4BTS - chains CA and CD of the 143 polymer chains in the assembly; structure by X-ray diffraction, 3.70 A resolution.

# Chain CA
Molecule: 18S ribosomal RNA
From: Tetrahymena thermophila
Sequence (1753 nucleotides; row label = number of the first residue in the row):
     1 AACCUGGUUG AUCCUGCCAG UUACAUAUGC UUGUCUUAAA UAUUAACCCA UGCAUGUGCC
    61 AGUUCAGUAU UGAACAGCGA AACUGCGAAU GGCUCAUUAA AACAGUUAUA GUUUAUUUGA
   121 UAAUUAAAGA UUACAUGGAU AACCGAGCUA AUUGUUGGGC UAAUACAUGC UUAAAAUUCC
   181 GUGUCCUGCG ACCGGAACGU AUUUAUUAGA UAUUAGACCA AUCGCAGCAA UGUGAUUGAG
   241 AUGAAUCAAA GUAACUGAUC GGAUCGAGGU UUACCUCGAU AAAUCAUCUA AGUUUCUGCC
   301 CUAUCAGCUC UCGAUGGUAG UGUAUUGGAC UACCAUGGCA GUCACGGGUA ACGGAGAAUU
   361 AGGGUUCGAU UCCGGAGAAG GAGCCUGAGA AACGGCUACU ACAACUACGG UUCGGCAGCA
   421 GGGAAGAAAA UUGGCCAAUC CUAAUUCAGG GAGCCAGUGA CAAGAAAUAG CAAGCUGGGA
   481 AACUUACGUU UCUACGGCAU UGAAAUGAGA ACAGUGUAAA UCUCUUAGCG AGGAACAAUU
   541 GGAGGGCAAG UCAUGGUGCC AGCAGCCGCG GUAAUUCCAG CUCCAAUAGC GUAUAUUAAA
   601 GUUGUUGCAG UUAAAAAGCU CGUAGUUGAA CUUCUGUUCA GGUUCAUUUC GAUUCGUCGU
   661 GUGAAACUGG ACAUACGUUU GCAAACUAAA AUCGGCCUUC ACUGGUUCGA CUUAGGGAGU
   721 AAACAUUUUA CUGUGAAAAA AUUAGAGUGU UCCAGGCAGG UUUUAGCCCG AAUACAUUAG
   781 CAUGGAAUAA UGGAAUAGGA CUAAGUCCAU UUUAUUGGUU CUUGGAUUUG GUAAUGAUUA
   841 AUAGGGACAG UUGGGGGCAU UAGUAUUUAA UAGUCAGAGG UGAAAUUCUU GGAUUUAUUA
   901 AGGACUAACU AAUGCGAAAG CAUUUGCCAA AGAUGUUUUC AUUAAUCAAG AACGAAAGUU
   961 AGGGGAUCAA AGACGAUCAG AUACCGUCGU AGUCUUAACU AUAAACUAUA CCGACUCGGG
  1021 AUCGGCUGGA AUAAAUGUCC AGUCGGCACC GUAUGAGAAA UCAAAGUCUU UGGGUUCUGG
  1081 GGGAAGUAUG GUACGCAAGU CUGAAACUUA AAGGAAUUGA CGGAACAGCA CACCAGAAGU
  1141 GGAACCUGCG GCUUAAUUUG ACUCAACACG GGGAAACUCA CGAGCGCAAG ACAGAGAAGG
  1201 GAUUGACAGA UUGAGAGCUC UUUCUUGAUU CUUUGGGUGG UGGUGCAUGG CCGUUCUUAG
  1261 UUGGUGGAGU GAUUUGUCUG GUUAAUUCCG UUAACGAACG AGACCUUAAC CUGCUAACUA
  1321 GUCUGCUUGU AAAUAACAGG UUGUACUUCU UAGAGGGACU AUUGUGCAAU AAGCCAAUGG
  1381 AAGUUUAAGG CAAUAACAGG UCUGUGAUGC CCCUAGACGU GCUCGGCCGC ACGCGCGUUA
  1441 CAAUGACUGG CGCAAAAAGU AUUUCCUGUC CUGGGAAGGU ACGGGUAAUC UUAUUAAUAC
  1501 CAGUCGUGUU AGGGAUAGUU CUUUGGAAUU GUGGAUCUUG AACGAGGAAU UUCUAGUAAG
  1561 UGCAAGUCAU CAGCUUGCGU UGAUUAUGUC CCUGCCGUUU GUACACACCG CCCGUCGCUU
  1621 GUAGUAACGA AUGGUCUGGU GAACCUUCUG GACUGCGACA GCAAUGUUGC GGAAAAAUAA
  1681 GUAAACCCUA CCAUUUGGAA CAACAAGAAG UCGUAACAAG GUAUCUGUAG GUGAACCUGC
  1741 AGAUGGAUCA UUA
Not modelled in the structure: 683-718
Bound ions: Mg2+ site 1 near A81 (its only coordinating residue here); Mg2+ site 2 near G353 (its only coordinating residue here); Mg2+ site 3 near C608 (its only coordinating residue here); Mg2+ site 4 near A613 (its only coordinating residue here); Mg2+ site 5: A629, A630; Mg2+ site 6 near G986 (its only coordinating residue here); Mg2+ site 7 near U1052 (its only coordinating residue here); Mg2+ site 8: G1419, U1420; Mg2+ site 9 near C1428 (its only coordinating residue here)

# Chain CD
Molecule: 40S ribosomal protein RPS9E
From: Tetrahymena thermophila
UniProtKB: E6PBS7 (E6PBS7_TETTH); numbering as in UniProt (aligned over 1-181)
Sequence (181 residues; row label = number of the first residue in the row):
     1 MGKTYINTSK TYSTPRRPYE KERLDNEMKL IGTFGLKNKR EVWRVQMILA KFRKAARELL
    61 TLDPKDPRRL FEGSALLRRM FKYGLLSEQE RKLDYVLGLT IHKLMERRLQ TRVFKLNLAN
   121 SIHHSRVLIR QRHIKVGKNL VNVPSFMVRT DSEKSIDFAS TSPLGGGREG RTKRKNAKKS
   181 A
Not modelled in the structure: 1

# Chain CA / chain CD interface
Residue-residue contacts (129; chain CA residue first):
  A1(CA) - Glu20(CD)  hydrogen bond to the base
  A1(CA) - Lys54(CD)  salt bridge to the phosphate
  C3(CA) - Arg16(CD)  base contact
  C3(CA) - Arg17(CD)  base contact
  C4(CA) - Arg17(CD)  hydrogen bond to the sugar
  U21(CA) - Arg16(CD)  hydrogen bond to the sugar
  U21(CA) - Pro18(CD)  sugar contact
  U22(CA) - Pro15(CD)  sugar contact
  U22(CA) - Arg16(CD)  hydrogen bond to the sugar
  U22(CA) - Pro18(CD)  phosphate contact
  A23(CA) - Thr14(CD)  hydrogen bond to the phosphate
  C24(CA) - Lys10(CD)  phosphate contact
  A38(CA) - Thr4(CD)  phosphate contact
  A39(CA) - Gly2(CD)  phosphate contact
  A40(CA) - Gly2(CD)  hydrogen bond to the phosphate
  G92(CA) - Lys3(CD)  salt bridge to the phosphate
  U360(CA) - Arg16(CD)  salt bridge to the phosphate
  U371(CA) - Lys3(CD)  phosphate contact
  U371(CA) - Thr4(CD)  base contact
  U371(CA) - Tyr5(CD)  hydrogen bond to the sugar
  C372(CA) - Tyr5(CD)  sugar contact
  G453(CA) - Lys3(CD)  salt bridge to the phosphate
  A463(CA) - Ser9(CD)  hydrogen bond to the sugar
  A463(CA) - Lys10(CD)  phosphate contact
  G464(CA) - Ser9(CD)  sugar contact
  G464(CA) - Lys10(CD)  phosphate contact
  G464(CA) - Thr11(CD)  hydrogen bond to the phosphate
  A465(CA) - Thr11(CD)  hydrogen bond to the phosphate
  A465(CA) - Arg44(CD)  salt bridge to the phosphate
  A465(CA) - Val143(CD)  sugar contact
  A465(CA) - Ser145(CD)  phosphate contact
  A466(CA) - Arg40(CD)  hydrogen bond to the base
  A466(CA) - Glu41(CD)  phosphate contact
  A466(CA) - Arg44(CD)  salt bridge to the phosphate
  A466(CA) - Arg130(CD)  hydrogen bond to the sugar
  A466(CA) - Val143(CD)  phosphate contact
  A466(CA) - Pro144(CD)  sugar contact
  A466(CA) - Ser145(CD)  hydrogen bond to the phosphate
  A467(CA) - Arg126(CD)  salt bridge to the phosphate
  A467(CA) - Pro144(CD)  phosphate contact
  U468(CA) - Lys37(CD)  hydrogen bond to the base
  G470(CA) - His123(CD)  sugar contact
  G470(CA) - His124(CD)  hydrogen bond to the sugar
  G470(CA) - Val127(CD)  sugar contact
  C471(CA) - Asn120(CD)  hydrogen bond to the phosphate
  C471(CA) - Ser121(CD)  hydrogen bond to the phosphate
  C471(CA) - His123(CD)  phosphate contact
  C471(CA) - His124(CD)  sugar contact
  A503(CA) - Asn176(CD)  sugar contact
  A504(CA) - Thr172(CD)  base contact
  A504(CA) - Lys173(CD)  sugar contact
  A504(CA) - Asn176(CD)  phosphate contact
  A505(CA) - Gln131(CD)  sugar contact
  A505(CA) - His133(CD)  hydrogen bond to the phosphate
  A505(CA) - Pro163(CD)  phosphate contact
  A505(CA) - Glu169(CD)  phosphate contact
  A505(CA) - Gly170(CD)  hydrogen bond to the phosphate
  A505(CA) - Thr172(CD)  hydrogen bond to the base
  A505(CA) - Lys173(CD)  hydrogen bond to the phosphate
  U506(CA) - Gln131(CD)  hydrogen bond to the sugar
  U506(CA) - His133(CD)  salt bridge to the phosphate
  U506(CA) - Pro163(CD)  phosphate contact
  U506(CA) - Gly170(CD)  phosphate contact
  U506(CA) - Arg171(CD)  hydrogen bond to the base
  G507(CA) - Arg132(CD)  salt bridge to the phosphate
  G507(CA) - Arg171(CD)  hydrogen bond to the base
  U525(CA) - Arg132(CD)  salt bridge to the phosphate
  A527(CA) - Arg168(CD)  hydrogen bond to the phosphate
  G528(CA) - Arg168(CD)  salt bridge to the phosphate
  G528(CA) - Arg174(CD)  salt bridge to the phosphate
  C529(CA) - Arg174(CD)  salt bridge to the phosphate
  G530(CA) - Arg171(CD)  hydrogen bond to the phosphate
  A531(CA) - Arg171(CD)  salt bridge to the phosphate
  A531(CA) - Lys175(CD)  salt bridge to the phosphate
  C536(CA) - Arg171(CD)  base contact
  C547(CA) - Tyr19(CD)  sugar contact
  A548(CA) - Tyr19(CD)  stacking on the base
  A548(CA) - Leu24(CD)  sugar contact
  A585(CA) - Tyr19(CD)  sugar contact
  A586(CA) - Leu24(CD)  phosphate contact
  A586(CA) - Lys39(CD)  salt bridge to the phosphate
  U587(CA) - Asn38(CD)  phosphate contact
  U587(CA) - Lys39(CD)  phosphate contact
  U587(CA) - Arg40(CD)  hydrogen bond to the phosphate
  U587(CA) - Trp43(CD)  phosphate contact
  A588(CA) - Lys37(CD)  salt bridge to the phosphate
  A588(CA) - Asn38(CD)  hydrogen bond to the phosphate
  A588(CA) - Arg40(CD)  salt bridge to the phosphate
  A598(CA) - Arg16(CD)  hydrogen bond to the base
  U643(CA) - Lys65(CD)  hydrogen bond to the phosphate
  U644(CA) - Lys65(CD)  salt bridge to the phosphate
  A741(CA) - Tyr5(CD)  sugar contact
  U742(CA) - Asn7(CD)  phosphate contact
  G745(CA) - Glu72(CD)  hydrogen bond to the sugar
  A746(CA) - Phe71(CD)  sugar contact
  A746(CA) - Glu72(CD)  sugar contact
  A746(CA) - Ala75(CD)  phosphate contact
  A746(CA) - Arg79(CD)  salt bridge to the phosphate
  G747(CA) - Arg78(CD)  phosphate contact
  G747(CA) - Arg79(CD)  phosphate contact
  U748(CA) - Arg78(CD)  salt bridge to the phosphate
  U748(CA) - Lys82(CD)  salt bridge to the phosphate
  G749(CA) - Tyr83(CD)  base contact
  G749(CA) - Asn139(CD)  hydrogen bond to the sugar
  G749(CA) - Phe146(CD)  base contact
  G749(CA) - Met147(CD)  hydrogen bond to the base
  G749(CA) - Arg149(CD)  hydrogen bond to the sugar
  U751(CA) - Asn139(CD)  sugar contact
  U751(CA) - Leu140(CD)  base contact
  U751(CA) - Val141(CD)  base contact
  U751(CA) - Asn142(CD)  hydrogen bond to the base
  U751(CA) - Val143(CD)  base contact
  C752(CA) - Val143(CD)  base contact
  C752(CA) - Ser145(CD)  sugar contact
  C752(CA) - Phe146(CD)  sugar contact
  C753(CA) - Tyr83(CD)  phosphate contact
  A754(CA) - Asn7(CD)  hydrogen bond to the sugar
  A754(CA) - Thr8(CD)  phosphate contact
  A754(CA) - Ser9(CD)  hydrogen bond to the sugar
  G755(CA) - Ile6(CD)  sugar contact
  G755(CA) - Asn7(CD)  sugar contact
  G755(CA) - Thr8(CD)  phosphate contact
  G756(CA) - Tyr5(CD)  phosphate contact
  G756(CA) - Ile6(CD)  phosphate contact
  G756(CA) - Asn7(CD)  hydrogen bond to the phosphate
  G760(CA) - Lys138(CD)  salt bridge to the phosphate
  U761(CA) - Lys138(CD)  salt bridge to the phosphate
  A772(CA) - Phe71(CD)  base contact
  A774(CA) - Arg68(CD)  sugar contact
Interface residues without a listed pair, chain CA (71 interface residues in all): U34, U37, C93, A472, U526, G532, A538, C655, U743, A744
Interface residues without a listed pair, chain CD (73 interface residues in all): Arg23, Glu27, Ala50, Ala55, Glu58, Gln89, Thr161

# Summary
Chain CA and chain CD form an interface of 71 and 73 residues respectively, with 38 hydrogen bonds, 24 salt
bridges and 1 aromatic stacking contact. Polar pairs include A1(CA)-Glu20(CD), A466(CA)-Arg40(CD) and
U468(CA)-Lys37(CD). A629(CA) and A630(CA) coordinate Mg2+ site 5.
Chain CA is 18S ribosomal RNA and chain CD is 40S ribosomal protein RPS9E, both from Tetrahymena thermophila;
the structure, The crystal structure of the eukaryotic 40S ribosomal subunit in complex with EIF1 and EIF1A,
was determined by X-ray diffraction.
